PDB entry 1F38 | X-ray diffraction, 2.40 A resolution | chains A and B of the 4 polymer chains in the assembly

== Chain A ==
Protein: Precorrin-8W decarboxylase
Organism: Methanothermobacter thermautotrophicus
UniProtKB: O26249 (CBIT_METTH); residues 1101-1292 here correspond to UniProt positions 1-192 (UniProt number = residue number - 1100)
Sequence (192 residues; each row starts with the number of its first residue):
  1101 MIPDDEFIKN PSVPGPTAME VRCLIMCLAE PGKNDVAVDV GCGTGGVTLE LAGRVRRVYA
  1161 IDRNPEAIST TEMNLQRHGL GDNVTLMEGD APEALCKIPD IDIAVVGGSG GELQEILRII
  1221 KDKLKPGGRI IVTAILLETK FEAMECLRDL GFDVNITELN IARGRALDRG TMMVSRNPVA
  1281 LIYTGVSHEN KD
Not modelled in the structure: 1287-1292
Sequence notes: modified residue (1101, 1119, 1126, 1173, 1187, 1244, 1272-1273)
Modified / non-standard residues: Mse1101, Mse1119, Mse1126, Mse1173, Mse1187, Mse1244, Mse1272, Mse1273 (selenomethionine; parent Met)
Curated features (UniProtKB/Swiss-Prot):
  - binding site (S-adenosyl-L-methionine): Thr1117, Gly1141 to Gly1145, Asp1162, Ala1191

== Chain B ==
Protein: Precorrin-8W decarboxylase
Organism: Methanothermobacter thermautotrophicus
UniProtKB: O26249 (CBIT_METTH); residues 2101-2292 here correspond to UniProt positions 1-192 (UniProt number = residue number - 2100)
Sequence (192 residues; row label = number of the first residue in the row):
  2101 MIPDDEFIKN PSVPGPTAME VRCLIMCLAE PGKNDVAVDV GCGTGGVTLE LAGRVRRVYA
  2161 IDRNPEAIST TEMNLQRHGL GDNVTLMEGD APEALCKIPD IDIAVVGGSG GELQEILRII
  2221 KDKLKPGGRI IVTAILLETK FEAMECLRDL GFDVNITELN IARGRALDRG TMMVSRNPVA
  2281 LIYTGVSHEN KD
Not modelled in the structure: 2287-2292
Sequence notes: modified residue (2101, 2119, 2126, 2173, 2187, 2244, 2272-2273)
Modified / non-standard residues: Mse2101, Mse2119, Mse2126, Mse2173, Mse2187, Mse2244, Mse2272, Mse2273 (selenomethionine; parent Met)
Curated features (UniProtKB/Swiss-Prot):
  - binding site (S-adenosyl-L-methionine): Thr2117, Gly2141 to Gly2145, Asp2162, Ala2191

== Interface between chain A and chain B ==
Pairs across the interface (33; chain A residue first):
  Ile1235(A) - Thr2271(B)
  Ile1235(A) - Mse2272(B)
  Ile1235(A) - Mse2273(B)
  Leu1236(A) - Arg2269(B)
  Leu1236(A) - Gly2270(B)
  Leu1236(A) - Thr2271(B)
  Leu1236(A) - Mse2272(B)
  Leu1237(A) - Thr2271(B)  hydrogen bond (backbone-backbone)
  Glu1238(A) - Gly2270(B)
  Glu1238(A) - Thr2271(B)  hydrogen bond (side chain-backbone)
  Asn1260(A) - Ser2275(B)
  Arg1269(A) - Leu2236(B)
  Gly1270(A) - Glu2238(B)
  Thr1271(A) - Leu2236(B)
  Thr1271(A) - Leu2237(B)  hydrogen bond (backbone-backbone)
  Thr1271(A) - Glu2238(B)  hydrogen bond
  Mse1272(A) - Ile2235(B)  hydrophobic
  Mse1272(A) - Leu2236(B)
  Mse1273(A) - Ile2235(B)
  Mse1273(A) - Asn2277(B)
  Mse1273(A) - Pro2278(B)
  Val1274(A) - Asn2277(B)
  Ser1275(A) - Ser2275(B)
  Ser1275(A) - Arg2276(B)  hydrogen bond (side chain-backbone)
  Ser1275(A) - Asn2277(B)  hydrogen bond (backbone-side chain)
  Ser1275(A) - Pro2278(B)
  Arg1276(A) - Ser2275(B)  hydrogen bond (backbone-side chain)
  Asn1277(A) - Mse2273(B)
  Asn1277(A) - Val2274(B)
  Asn1277(A) - Ser2275(B)  hydrogen bond (side chain-backbone)
  Pro1278(A) - Ala2262(B)  hydrophobic
  Pro1278(A) - Mse2273(B)
  Pro1278(A) - Ser2275(B)
Interface residues without a listed pair, chain A (17 interface residues in all): Lys1240, Ala1262
Interface residues without a listed pair, chain B (18 interface residues in all): Lys2240, Asn2260, Leu2267

== Summary ==
17 residues of chain A face 18 of chain B across their interface, with 8 hydrogen bonds. Among the polar pairs
are Glu1238(A)-Thr2271(B), Thr1271(A)-Glu2238(B) and Ser1275(A)-Arg2276(B). Curated annotation (UniProt) lists
8 S-adenosyl-L-methionine-binding residues on chain A; 8 S-adenosyl-L-methionine-binding residues on chain B.
Chain A and chain B are both Precorrin-8W decarboxylase (Methanothermobacter thermautotrophicus); the
structure, X-ray crystallographic structure of precorrin 8W decarboxylase, the product of gene MT0146 in the
methanobacterium thermoautotrophicum ..., was determined by X-ray diffraction (same publication as 1KXZ, 1L3B,
1L3C and 1L3I).
